PDB entry 3MM8 | X-ray diffraction, 2.28 A resolution | chains B and E of the 4 polymer chains in the assembly

# Chain B (and E)
Name: Sulfite reductase, dissimilatory-type subunit beta
Source organism: Archaeoglobus fulgidus
Notes: EC 1.8.99.3; chain E of this document is another copy of the same molecule, construct and numbering; everything in this record applies to it too
UniProtKB: Q59110 (DSRB_ARCFU); residues 1-366 here = UniProt positions 1-366
Sequence (366 residues; row label = number of the first residue in the row):
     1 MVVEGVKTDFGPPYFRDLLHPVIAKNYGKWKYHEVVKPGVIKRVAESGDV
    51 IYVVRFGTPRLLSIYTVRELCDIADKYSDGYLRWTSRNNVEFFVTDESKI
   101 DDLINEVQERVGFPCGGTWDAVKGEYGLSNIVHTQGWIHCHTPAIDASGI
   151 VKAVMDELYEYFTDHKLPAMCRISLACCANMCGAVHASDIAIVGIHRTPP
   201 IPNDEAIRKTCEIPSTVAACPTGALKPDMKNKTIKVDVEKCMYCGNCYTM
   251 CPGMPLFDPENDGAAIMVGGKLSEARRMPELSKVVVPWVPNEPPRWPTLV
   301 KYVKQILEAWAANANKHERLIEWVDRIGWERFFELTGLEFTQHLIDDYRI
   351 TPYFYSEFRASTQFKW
Not modelled in the structure: 1-3
Disulfide bonds: Cys211-Cys251
Ion coordination: 4Fe-4S cluster Fe site 1: Thr134, Cys140, Cys177, Cys178, Cys182; 4Fe-4S cluster Fe site 2: Cys220, Cys241, Cys244, Cys247
Residues lining bound ligands:
  - 4Fe-4S cluster (SF4), molecule 1: Thr134, Gln135, Gly136, Cys140, Thr142, Pro143, Ala176, Cys177, Cys178, Asn180, Met181, Cys182
  - 4Fe-4S cluster (SF4), molecule 2: Pro200, Ala219, Cys220, Pro221, Thr222, Ala224, Leu225, Val236, Lys240, Cys241, Met242, Tyr243, Cys244, Gly245, Asn246, Cys247, Leu256
  - siroheme (SRM), molecule 1: His33, Val35, Ile41, Arg43, Arg55, Arg83, Thr85, Ser86, Arg87, Asn89, Glu91, Gly117, Thr118, Trp119, Ala121, Tyr126, Ser129, Met170, Arg172, Ala187, Lys271, Leu272, Ser273, Ala275, Arg276, Arg319
  - siroheme (SRM), molecule 2: Arg60, His133, Thr134, Gln135, His139, Cys140, His141, Thr142, Asn180, Met181, Cys182, Gly183, Thr249

# How chain B and chain E interact
Residue-residue contacts (41; chain B residue first):
  Ile327(B) with Lys365(E), hydrogen bond (backbone-side chain)
  Glu330(B) with Phe364(E); Lys365(E), hydrogen bond (side chain-backbone)
  Arg331(B) with Trp366(E), hydrogen bond (side chain-backbone)
  Ile345(B) with Phe358(E), hydrophobic
  Asp346(B) with Phe354(E); Glu357(E); Phe358(E)
  Asp347(B) with Phe354(E)
  Tyr348(B) with Phe354(E)
  Arg349(B) with Ile350(E), hydrogen bond (side chain-backbone); Thr351(E); Pro352(E); Phe354(E)
  Ile350(B) with Arg349(E), hydrogen bond (backbone-side chain)
  Thr351(B) with Thr351(E); Pro352(E); Tyr353(E), hydrogen bond (backbone-backbone)
  Pro352(B) with Arg349(E); Thr351(E); Tyr353(E)
  Tyr353(B) with Thr351(E), hydrogen bond (backbone-backbone); Pro352(E); Tyr353(E); Tyr355(E), hydrophobic; Ser356(E)
  Phe354(B) with Asp346(E); Asp347(E); Tyr348(E); Arg349(E)
  Tyr355(B) with Tyr353(E), hydrophobic
  Ser356(B) with Tyr353(E)
  Glu357(B) with Asp346(E)
  Phe358(B) with Ile345(E), hydrophobic; Asp346(E)
  Arg359(B) with Glu330(E), salt bridge
  Phe364(B) with Glu330(E)
  Lys365(B) with Ile327(E), hydrogen bond (side chain-backbone); Glu330(E), hydrogen bond (backbone-side chain); Arg331(E)
  Trp366(B) with Arg331(E), hydrogen bond (backbone-side chain)
Also at the interface, not in a pair above, chain B (23 interface residues in all): Arg326, Glu334
Also at the interface, not in a pair above, chain E (23 interface residues in all): Arg326, Glu334, Arg359

# Summary
Chain B and chain E each contribute 23 residues to their interface; the contacts include 10 hydrogen bonds and
1 salt bridge. Polar contacts include Arg359(B)-Glu330(E), Ile327(B)-Lys365(E) and Glu330(B)-Lys365(E). Bound
to chain B: siroheme and 4Fe-4S cluster.
Chain B and chain E are both Sulfite reductase, dissimilatory-type subunit beta (Archaeoglobus fulgidus); the
structure, Dissimilatory sulfite reductase nitrate complex, was determined by X-ray diffraction, deposited
together with 3MM5, 3MM6, 3MM7, 3MM9, 3MMA and 3MMB.
